PDB entry 5N0A | X-ray diffraction, 3.90 A resolution | chains I and M of the 6 polymer chains in the assembly

Chain I:
Protein: Broadly neutralizing human antibody EDE2 A11 heavy chain
Organism: Homo sapiens
Notes: antibody fragment or engineered binder
Sequence (283 residues; row label = number of the first residue in the row; a row labelled like 82A-82C holds insertion residues (82A, then the next letters in order)):
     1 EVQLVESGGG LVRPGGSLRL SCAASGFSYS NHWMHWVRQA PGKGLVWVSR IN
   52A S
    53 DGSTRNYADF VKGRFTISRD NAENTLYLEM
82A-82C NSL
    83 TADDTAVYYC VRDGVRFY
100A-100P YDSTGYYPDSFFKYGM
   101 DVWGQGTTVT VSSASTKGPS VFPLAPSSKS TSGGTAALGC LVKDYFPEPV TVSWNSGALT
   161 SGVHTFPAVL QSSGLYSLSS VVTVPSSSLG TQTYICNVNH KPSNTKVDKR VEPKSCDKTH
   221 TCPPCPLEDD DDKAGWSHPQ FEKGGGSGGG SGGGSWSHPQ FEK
Not modelled in the structure: 1, 113-263
Disulfide bonds: Cys22-Cys92

Chain M:
Protein: Broadly neutralizing human antibody EDE2 A11
Organism: Homo sapiens
Notes: antibody fragment or engineered binder
Sequence (218 residues; row label = number of the first residue in the row; note: 1 number in that range is skipped by the numbering (no residue carries it; nothing is unmodelled there); a row labelled like 27A-27C holds insertion residues (27A, then the next letters in order); numbers below 1 keep their minus sign (Arg-1 is residue -1)):
    -1 RSQSVLTQPV S
    11 VSGSPGQSIT ISCTGTS
27A-27C SNA
    28 DTYNLVSWYQ QRPGKAPKLM IYEGTKRPSG VSNRFSASKS ATAASLTISG LQPEDEADYY
    88 CCSYATSR
   95A T
    96 LVFGGGTKLT VVGQPKAAPS VTLFPPSSEE LQANKATLVC LISDFYPGAV TVAWKADSSP
   156 VKAGVETTTP SKQSNNKYAA SSYLSLTPEQ WKSHRSYSCQ VTHEGSTVEK TVAPTECS
Not modelled in the structure: -1 to 0, 108-213
Disulfide bonds: Cys23-Cys88

How chain I and chain M interact:
Residue-residue contacts (42; chain I residue first):
  His35(I) - Leu96(M)
  Val37(I) - Phe98(M)  hydrophobic
  Gln39(I) - Gln38(M)  hydrogen bond
  Gln39(I) - Tyr87(M)
  Gly44(I) - Tyr87(M)
  Leu45(I) - Pro44(M)  hydrophobic
  Leu45(I) - Tyr87(M)
  Leu45(I) - Phe98(M)
  Trp47(I) - Thr95A(M)
  Trp47(I) - Leu96(M)
  Trp47(I) - Phe98(M)
  Arg50(I) - Tyr91(M)
  Arg50(I) - Arg95(M)  hydrogen bond (side chain-backbone)
  Asn58(I) - Arg95(M)
  Tyr59(I) - Thr95A(M)
  Tyr91(I) - Gln38(M)
  Val97(I) - Tyr49(M)  hydrophobic
  Val97(I) - Glu50(M)
  Tyr100A(I) - Glu50(M)  hydrogen bond
  Tyr100A(I) - Lys53(M)  hydrogen bond
  Ser100J(I) - Ser94(M)
  Phe100K(I) - Leu32(M)
  Phe100K(I) - Tyr91(M)  hydrophobic
  Phe100K(I) - Thr93(M)
  Phe100K(I) - Ser94(M)  hydrogen bond (backbone-backbone)
  Phe100L(I) - Leu32(M)
  Phe100L(I) - Tyr91(M)  hydrogen bond (backbone-side chain)
  Lys100M(I) - Leu32(M)
  Lys100M(I) - Glu50(M)  salt bridge
  Tyr100N(I) - Leu32(M)  hydrogen bond (side chain-backbone)
  Tyr100N(I) - Ser34(M)
  Tyr100N(I) - Tyr36(M)
  Tyr100N(I) - Tyr49(M)
  Tyr100N(I) - Cys89(M)  hydrogen bond (side chain-backbone)
  Tyr100N(I) - Ser90(M)  hydrogen bond (side chain-backbone)
  Tyr100N(I) - Tyr91(M)  hydrophobic
  Tyr100N(I) - Leu96(M)  hydrophobic
  Met100P(I) - Tyr36(M)  hydrogen bond (backbone-side chain)
  Met100P(I) - Leu46(M)
  Met100P(I) - Cys89(M)  hydrophobic
  Met100P(I) - Phe98(M)  hydrophobic
  Trp103(I) - Pro44(M)
Other interface residues (no listed pair), chain I (25 interface residues in all): Lys43, Val46, Asp100I, Gly100O, Asp101, Gly104
Other interface residues (no listed pair), chain M (20 interface residues in all): Ala43

Summary:
25 residues of chain I and 20 residues of chain M are in contact; the contacts include 10 hydrogen bonds and 1
salt bridge. Polar contacts include Lys100M(I)-Glu50(M), Gln39(I)-Gln38(M) and Arg50(I)-Arg95(M).
Here chain I is Broadly neutralizing human antibody EDE2 A11 heavy chain and chain M is Broadly neutralizing
human antibody EDE2 A11, both from Homo sapiens. Entry 5N0A (Crystal structure of A259C covalently linked
dengue 2 virus envelope glycoprotein dimer in complex with the ...) was determined by X-ray diffraction (same
publication as 5N09).
